Entry 9FDY (electron microscopy, 3.40 A resolution); this record covers chains A and B of the 5 polymer chains in the assembly.

[Chain A (and B)]
Name: Transforming growth factor beta-1
Source organism: Homo sapiens
Notes: fragment: Mature; chain B of this document is another copy of the same molecule, construct and numbering; everything in this record applies to it too
UniProt: P01137 (TGFB1_HUMAN); residues 1-112 here correspond to UniProt positions 279-390 (UniProt number = residue number + 278)
Chain sequence (112 residues; each row starts with the number of its first residue):
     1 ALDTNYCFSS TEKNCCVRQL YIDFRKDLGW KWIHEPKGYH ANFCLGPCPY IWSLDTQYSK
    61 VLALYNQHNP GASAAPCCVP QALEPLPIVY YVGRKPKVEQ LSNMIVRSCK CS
Disulfide bonds: Cys-7/Cys-16, Cys-15/Cys-78, Cys-44/Cys-109, Cys-48/Cys-111

[Interface between chain A and chain B]
Inter-chain disulfides: Cys-77(A)/Cys-77(B)
Pairs across the interface (52):
  Leu-20(A) / Tyr-65(B)
  Ile-22(A) / Tyr-65(B)  hydrophobic
  Asp-27(A) / Tyr-65(B)
  Asp-27(A) / His-68(B)
  Asp-27(A) / Asn-69(B)
  Leu-28(A) / Val-61(B)
  Leu-28(A) / Leu-64(B)  hydrophobic
  Leu-28(A) / Tyr-65(B)
  Leu-28(A) / His-68(B)
  Trp-30(A) / Gln-57(B)
  Trp-30(A) / Leu-64(B)
  Tyr-39(A) / Val-61(B)
  Asn-42(A) / Tyr-58(B)  hydrogen bond (backbone-side chain)
  Phe-43(A) / Tyr-58(B)
  Phe-43(A) / Ala-74(B)  hydrophobic
  Gln-57(A) / Ser-102(B)
  Gln-57(A) / Asn-103(B)
  Gln-57(A) / Met-104(B)
  Tyr-58(A) / Asn-42(B)  hydrogen bond (side chain-backbone)
  Tyr-58(A) / Phe-43(B)
  Tyr-58(A) / Pro-80(B)  hydrophobic
  Tyr-58(A) / Leu-83(B)  hydrophobic
  Tyr-58(A) / Asn-103(B)  hydrogen bond (backbone-backbone)
  Tyr-58(A) / Met-104(B)
  Tyr-58(A) / Val-106(B)
  Val-61(A) / Ile-22(B)  hydrophobic
  Val-61(A) / Leu-28(B)
  Val-61(A) / Trp-30(B)  hydrophobic
  Val-61(A) / Tyr-39(B)
  Val-61(A) / Met-104(B)  hydrophobic
  Leu-64(A) / Leu-28(B)  hydrophobic
  Leu-64(A) / Trp-30(B)
  Tyr-65(A) / Leu-20(B)  hydrophobic
  Tyr-65(A) / Ile-22(B)  hydrophobic
  Tyr-65(A) / Asp-27(B)
  Tyr-65(A) / Leu-28(B)
  His-68(A) / Asp-27(B)  hydrogen bond (side chain-backbone)
  His-68(A) / Leu-28(B)
  Ala-74(A) / Phe-43(B)  hydrophobic
  Cys-77(A) / Cys-77(B)  disulfide
  Val-79(A) / Val-79(B)  hydrophobic
  Val-79(A) / Ser-112(B)
  Pro-80(A) / Tyr-58(B)  hydrophobic
  Pro-80(A) / Ser-112(B)
  Ser-102(A) / Gln-57(B)
  Asn-103(A) / Gln-57(B)
  Asn-103(A) / Tyr-58(B)  hydrogen bond (backbone-backbone)
  Met-104(A) / Gln-57(B)
  Met-104(A) / Tyr-58(B)
  Met-104(A) / Val-61(B)  hydrophobic
  Val-106(A) / Tyr-58(B)
  Ser-112(A) / Val-79(B)
Other interface residues (no listed pair), chain A (31 interface residues in all): Gly-29, Ala-41, Cys-44, Leu-45, Thr-56, Leu-62, Asn-69, Leu-83
Other interface residues (no listed pair), chain B (30 interface residues in all): Ala-41, Cys-44, Leu-62, Ser-73, Leu-101

[In short]
31 residues of chain A face 30 of chain B across their interface, with 1 disulfide bond and 5 hydrogen bonds.
Polar pairs include Asn-42(A)/Tyr-58(B), His-68(A)/Asp-27(B) and Tyr-58(A)/Asn-103(B).
Both chains are Transforming growth factor beta-1 (Homo sapiens). Entry 9FDY (Betaglycan Orphan Domain
(ratBGo) in complex with TGF-b1 and extracellular domain of TGFBRII) was determined by electron microscopy
(same publication as 9B9F, 9FK5, 9FKP and 8DC0).
